Entry 7JTK (electron microscopy, 3.20 A resolution); this record covers chains A and G of the 39 polymer chains in the assembly.

# Chain A
Protein: Flagellar radial spoke protein 1
From: Chlamydomonas reinhardtii
UniProt: Q27YU0 (RSP1_CHLRE); residues 1-814 here = UniProt positions 1-814
Sequence (814 residues; each row starts with the number of its first residue):
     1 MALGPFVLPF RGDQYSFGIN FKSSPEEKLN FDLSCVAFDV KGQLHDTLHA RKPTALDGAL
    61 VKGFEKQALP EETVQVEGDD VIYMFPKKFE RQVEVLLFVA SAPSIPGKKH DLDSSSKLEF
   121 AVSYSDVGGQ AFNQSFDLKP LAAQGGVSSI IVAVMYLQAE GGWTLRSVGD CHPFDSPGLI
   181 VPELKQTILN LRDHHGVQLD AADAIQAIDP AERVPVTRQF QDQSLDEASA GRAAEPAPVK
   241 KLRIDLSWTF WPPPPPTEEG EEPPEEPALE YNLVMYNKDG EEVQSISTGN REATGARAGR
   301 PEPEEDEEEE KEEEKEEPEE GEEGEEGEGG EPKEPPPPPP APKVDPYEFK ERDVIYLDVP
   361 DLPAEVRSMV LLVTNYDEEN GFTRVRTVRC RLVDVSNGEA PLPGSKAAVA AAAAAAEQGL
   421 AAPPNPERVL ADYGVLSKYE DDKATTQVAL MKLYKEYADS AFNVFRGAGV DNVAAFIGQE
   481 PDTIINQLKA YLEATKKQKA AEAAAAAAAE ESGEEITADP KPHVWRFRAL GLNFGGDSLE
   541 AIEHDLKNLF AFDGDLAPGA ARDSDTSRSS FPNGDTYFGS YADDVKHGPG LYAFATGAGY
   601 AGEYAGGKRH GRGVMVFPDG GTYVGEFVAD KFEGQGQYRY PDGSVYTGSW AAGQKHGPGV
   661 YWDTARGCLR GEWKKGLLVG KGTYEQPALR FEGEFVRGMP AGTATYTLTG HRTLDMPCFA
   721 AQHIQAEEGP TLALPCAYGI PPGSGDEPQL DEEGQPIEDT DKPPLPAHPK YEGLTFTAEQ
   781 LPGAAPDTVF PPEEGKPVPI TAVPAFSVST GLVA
Unresolved in the structure: 1-13, 257-260, 303-342, 752-759
UniProt features mapped onto this chain:
  - modified residue (Asymmetric dimethylarginine): Arg243, Arg428

# Chain G
Protein: Flagellar radial spoke protein 4
From: Chlamydomonas reinhardtii
UniProt: A8I550 (A8I550_CHLRE); numbering as in UniProt (aligned over 1-465)
Sequence (465 residues; each row starts with the number of its first residue):
     1 MAAVDSVAQA LAYLQVHSPQ DGTSMYDHLV KLVSKVLEDQ PKNAVDLLET SLLVKKSTFD
    61 PKESSPLVPI PVAPDATQTQ AAVSIFGDPE LPINPATGEP VPADPPNEFE AENMLGAAAV
   121 LDCLGVGLGR ELGVNIALAA KRIGEDPKLA VRSVRFFGKF LGLYSDYFVF EVAFKKEAAK
   181 EAAPAAPAPE RVEGEAASSS APEVPVEEPG KGANKFTYLV CSSLGGPLTR LPDVTPAQVK
   241 ASRRIKKLLT GRLTSHVSTY PAFPGNEANY LRALIARISA ATVVAPSDLF SLNDETGELE
   301 RAEDWEPPAG REMAAPTAWV HVRPHLKSQG RCEVHKRELP EDADEDEFYN EDELEEGPDL
   361 LAALEEDAQL PGEQAAWTPI YSSASEAVKT QAGGLRSLVW PGAVCGGRGS EWTCVYVGWG
   421 VKNAPFVPLP PPPVAQEFAW GEVETQELEL KPAPPPPEEE AEADE
Unresolved in the structure: 1-5, 176-202, 454-465

# How chain A and chain G interact
Pairs across the interface - 94 pairs, chain A then chain G:
  His544(A) - Leu448(G)
  His544(A) - Glu449(G)  hydrogen bond (side chain-backbone)
  His544(A) - Leu450(G)
  His544(A) - Lys451(G)
  Asp545(A) - Lys451(G)  salt bridge
  Lys547(A) - Leu448(G)
  Ala551(A) - Glu447(G)
  Phe552(A) - Glu447(G)
  Arg562(A) - Glu447(G)
  Arg562(A) - Leu448(G)
  Ser569(A) - Glu447(G)
  Ser570(A) - Glu447(G)
  Phe571(A) - Thr445(G)
  Phe571(A) - Gln446(G)
  Phe571(A) - Glu447(G)
  Asn573(A) - Thr445(G)  hydrogen bond
  Asp575(A) - Thr445(G)  hydrogen bond
  Asp584(A) - Glu449(G)
  Val585(A) - Gln446(G)
  Lys586(A) - Glu444(G)  salt bridge
  Lys586(A) - Thr445(G)  hydrogen bond (side chain-backbone)
  Lys586(A) - Gln446(G)
  Tyr592(A) - Glu444(G)
  Tyr592(A) - Thr445(G)  hydrogen bond (side chain-backbone)
  Phe594(A) - Glu442(G)
  Phe594(A) - Val443(G)
  Thr596(A) - Glu442(G)
  Ala598(A) - Glu442(G)
  Gly607(A) - Glu444(G)
  Lys608(A) - Glu444(G)  salt bridge
  Arg609(A) - Trp440(G)
  Arg609(A) - Glu442(G)
  Phe617(A) - Phe438(G)  hydrophobic
  Pro618(A) - Phe438(G)
  Asp619(A) - Phe438(G)
  Asp630(A) - Glu442(G)
  Asp630(A) - Val443(G)
  Asp630(A) - Glu444(G)
  Lys631(A) - Trp440(G)
  Phe632(A) - Trp440(G)  hydrophobic
  Tyr638(A) - Glu437(G)
  Tyr638(A) - Phe438(G)
  Tyr640(A) - Glu437(G)
  Trp650(A) - Glu437(G)
  Gly653(A) - Glu437(G)
  Lys655(A) - Ala435(G)
  Lys655(A) - Gln436(G)
  Lys655(A) - Glu437(G)  salt bridge
  Tyr661(A) - Val434(G)  hydrophobic
  Tyr661(A) - Ala435(G)  hydrogen bond (side chain-backbone)
  Asp663(A) - Pro432(G)
  Leu669(A) - Pro431(G)  hydrophobic
  Trp673(A) - Val434(G)  hydrophobic
  Tyr684(A) - Tyr260(G)
  Tyr684(A) - Pro431(G)  hydrophobic
  Tyr684(A) - Pro432(G)
  Gln686(A) - Tyr260(G)
  Ala688(A) - Thr259(G)
  Phe691(A) - Pro431(G)  hydrophobic
  Phe695(A) - Pro431(G)  hydrophobic
  Pro700(A) - Pro430(G)  hydrophobic
  Pro700(A) - Pro431(G)
  Tyr706(A) - Leu429(G)
  His711(A) - His256(G)  hydrogen bond
  His711(A) - Thr259(G)
  Arg712(A) - Lys247(G)
  Arg712(A) - Leu248(G)  hydrogen bond (side chain-backbone)
  Arg712(A) - Leu249(G)
  Arg712(A) - Thr250(G)
  Arg712(A) - Arg252(G)
  Arg712(A) - His256(G)
  Arg712(A) - Val257(G)  hydrogen bond (side chain-backbone)
  Arg712(A) - Glu267(G)  salt bridge
  Thr713(A) - Tyr164(G)
  Thr713(A) - Thr250(G)
  Asp715(A) - Arg252(G)  salt bridge
  Met716(A) - Tyr164(G)  hydrophobic
  Met716(A) - Arg252(G)
  Met716(A) - Ser255(G)
  Pro717(A) - Tyr164(G)
  Phe719(A) - Leu163(G)
  Phe719(A) - Tyr164(G)  hydrophobic
  Tyr738(A) - Pro428(G)  hydrogen bond (side chain-backbone)
  Tyr738(A) - Leu429(G)
  Tyr738(A) - Pro430(G)
  His768(A) - Pro433(G)
  Tyr771(A) - Leu429(G)  hydrophobic
  Tyr771(A) - Pro430(G)  hydrophobic
  Leu774(A) - Val427(G)
  Leu774(A) - Pro430(G)  hydrophobic
  Phe776(A) - Phe426(G)
  Phe776(A) - Val427(G)  hydrophobic
  Phe776(A) - Pro428(G)
  Leu812(A) - His256(G)
Other interface residues (no listed pair), chain A (66 interface residues in all): Asn548, Pro572, Tyr581, Asp642, Gln654, Ala665, Pro687, Leu689, Met699, Thr775
Other interface residues (no listed pair), chain G (38 interface residues in all): Ser258

# Summary
66 residues of chain A face 38 of chain G across their interface, with 10 hydrogen bonds and 6 salt bridges.
Among the polar pairs are Asp545(A)-Lys451(G), Lys586(A)-Glu444(G) and Lys608(A)-Glu444(G).
Here chain A is Flagellar radial spoke protein 1 and chain G is Flagellar radial spoke protein 4, both from
Chlamydomonas reinhardtii. Entry 7JTK (Radial spoke 1 isolated from Chlamydomonas reinhardtii) was determined
by electron microscopy together with 7JTS from the same study.
